Entry 2W5F (X-ray diffraction, 1.90 A resolution); this record covers chain A.

[Chain A]
Protein: Endo-1,4-beta-xylanase Y
Organism: Clostridium thermocellum
Notes: EC 3.2.1.8; fragment: cbm22-1, residues 32-551
UniProtKB: P51584 (XYNY_CLOTM); residue numbers follow UniProt; this construct covers 32-551
Chain sequence (540 residues; each row starts with the number of its first residue):
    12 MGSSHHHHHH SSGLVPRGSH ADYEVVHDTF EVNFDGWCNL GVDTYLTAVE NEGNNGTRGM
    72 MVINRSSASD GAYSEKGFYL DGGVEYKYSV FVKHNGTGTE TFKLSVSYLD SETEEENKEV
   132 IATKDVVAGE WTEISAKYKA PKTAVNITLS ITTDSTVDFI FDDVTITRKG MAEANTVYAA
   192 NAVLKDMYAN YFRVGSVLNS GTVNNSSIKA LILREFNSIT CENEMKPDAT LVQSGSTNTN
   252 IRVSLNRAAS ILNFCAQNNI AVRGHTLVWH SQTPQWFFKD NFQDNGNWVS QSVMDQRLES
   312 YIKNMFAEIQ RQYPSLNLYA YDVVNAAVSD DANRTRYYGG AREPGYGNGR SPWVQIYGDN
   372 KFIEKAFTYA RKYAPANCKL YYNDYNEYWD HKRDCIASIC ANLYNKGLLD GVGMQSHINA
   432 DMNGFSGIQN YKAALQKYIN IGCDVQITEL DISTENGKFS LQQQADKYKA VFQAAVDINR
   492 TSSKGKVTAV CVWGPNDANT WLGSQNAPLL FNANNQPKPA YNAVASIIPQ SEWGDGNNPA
Unresolved in the structure: 12-31, 181-189
Sequence notes: expression tag (12-31); engineered mutation Ala337 (Glu in P51584)
Ion coordination: Cd2+ site 1: Glu35, His38 (together with acetate ion); Cd2+ site 2: Glu42, Thr68, Arg69, Asp173; Cd2+ site 3: Glu126 (together with acetate ion) (shared with 1 residue of chain B); Cd2+ site 4: Glu127 (shared with 1 residue of chain B); Cd2+ site 5: Asp169 (together with acetate ion) (shared with 1 residue of chain B); Cd2+ site 6 near Asp401 (its only coordinating residue here); Cd2+ site 7: Cys406 (together with acetate ion)

[Summary]
The Cd2+ site 1 is built by Glu35 and His38. Glu42, Thr68, Arg69 and Asp173 coordinate Cd2+ site 2.
Chain A is Endo-1,4-beta-xylanase Y (Clostridium thermocellum); the structure, High resolution
crystallographic structure of the Clostridium thermocellum N-terminal endo-1,4-beta-D-xylanase 10B (Xyn10B)
CBM22-1- GH10 modules complexed ..., was determined by X-ray diffraction together with 2WYS and 2WZE from the
same study.
